2AB2 - chains A and B; structure by X-ray diffraction, 1.85 A resolution.

[Chain A (and B)]
Protein: Mineralocorticoid receptor
Source organism: Homo sapiens
Notes: fragment: MR Ligand Binding Domain; chain B of this document is another copy of the same molecule, construct and numbering; everything in this record applies to it too
Reference sequence: P08235 (MCR_HUMAN); residue numbers follow UniProt; this construct covers 712-984
Amino-acid sequence (275 residues; row label = number of the first residue in the row):
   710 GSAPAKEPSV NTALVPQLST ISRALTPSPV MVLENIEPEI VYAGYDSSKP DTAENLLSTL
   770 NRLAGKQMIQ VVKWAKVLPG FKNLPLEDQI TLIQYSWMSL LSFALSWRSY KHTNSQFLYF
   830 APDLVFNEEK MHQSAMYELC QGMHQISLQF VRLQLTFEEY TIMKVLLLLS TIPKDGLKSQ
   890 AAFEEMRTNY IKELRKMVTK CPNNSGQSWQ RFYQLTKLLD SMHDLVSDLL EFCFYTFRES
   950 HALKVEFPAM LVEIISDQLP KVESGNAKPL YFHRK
Unresolved in the structure: 710-722, 911, 983-984 (chain B: 710-722, 909, 983-984)
Differences from the reference sequence: cloning artifact (710-711); engineered mutation S808 (Cys in P08235), L810 (Ser in P08235)
Small-molecule neighbours: spironolactone (SNL): L766, L769, N770, L772, A773, Q776, W806, M807, L810, S811, L814, R817, F829, M845, C849, M852, L938, F941, C942, T945, V954, F956
Swiss-Prot annotation at these positions:
  - region: K782 to K785 (Important for coactivator binding)
  - binding site (21-hydroxyprogesterone): N770, Q776, R817, T945
  - binding site (aldosterone): N770, Q776, R817, T945
  - binding site (progesterone): N770, Q776, R817, T945
  - natural variant: P759 (P759S: In PHA1A), L769 (L769P: In PHA1A), N770 (N770K: In PHA1A), Q776 (Q776R: In PHA1A), S805 (S805P: In PHA1A), L810 (S810L: In EOHSEP; this construct carries the variant), S815 (S815R: In PHA1A), S818 (S818L: In PHA1A), L924 (L924P: In PHA1A), E972 (E972G: In PHA1A), L979 (L979P: In PHA1A)
  - mutagenesis: S767 (S767N: Loss of transcription transactivation; S767Q: Strong decrease of transcription transactivation), N770 (N770A/D/H/Q/S/T: Abolishes aldosterone binding and transcription transactivation), Q776 (Q776A: Reduces aldosterone binding and transcription transactivation), K782 (K782E: Decreased coactivator binding), K785 (K785E: Loss of coactivator binding), E796 (E796R: Decreased coactivator binding), R817 (R817A: Reduces aldosterone binding and transcription transactivation), C849 (C849S: Strongly decreases affinity for aldosterone and transcription transactivation), C942 (C942S: Abolishes steroid binding and transcription transactivation), T945 (T945A: Decreases aldosterone-binding and cortisol-binding), L952 (L952A: Reduces transcription transactivation), K953 (K953A: Slightly reduces aldosterone binding and abolishes transcription transactivation), 3 further mutagenesis entries in UniProt

[Interface between chain A and chain B]
Pairs across the interface (29; chain A residue first):
  E893(A) - N912(B)
  E893(A) - N913(B)
  E893(A) - S914(B)  hydrogen bond
  R896(A) - S914(B)  hydrogen bond
  R896(A) - G915(B)
  I900(A) - S914(B)
  I900(A) - W918(B)
  N912(A) - E893(B)
  N913(A) - E893(B)
  S914(A) - E893(B)  hydrogen bond
  S914(A) - R896(B)  hydrogen bond
  S914(A) - T897(B)
  S914(A) - I900(B)
  G915(A) - R896(B)
  G915(A) - Y980(B)
  W918(A) - I900(B)
  W918(A) - W918(B)  hydrophobic
  W918(A) - F921(B)  hydrophobic
  W918(A) - F981(B)
  Q919(A) - Y980(B)
  Q919(A) - F981(B)
  F921(A) - W918(B)  hydrophobic
  Y922(A) - Y922(B)  hydrophobic
  Y922(A) - H982(B)
  Y980(A) - G915(B)
  Y980(A) - Q919(B)  hydrogen bond (backbone-side chain)
  F981(A) - W918(B)
  F981(A) - Q919(B)  hydrogen bond (backbone-backbone)
  H982(A) - Y922(B)
Also at the interface, not in a pair above, chain A (15 interface residues in all): T897

[Overview]
The chain A/chain B interface involves 15 residues from each chain, with 6 hydrogen bonds. Polar contacts
include E893(A)-S914(B), R896(A)-S914(B) and Y980(A)-Q919(B). Bound to chain A: spironolactone.
Chain A and chain B are both Mineralocorticoid receptor (Homo sapiens); the structure, Mineralocorticoid
Receptor Double Mutant with Bound Spironolactone, was determined by X-ray diffraction (same publication as
2AA2, 2AA5, 2AA6, 2AA7 and 2AAX).
